1J5E - chains A and D of the 21 polymer chains in the assembly; structure by X-ray diffraction, 3.05 A resolution.

# Chain A
Molecule: 16S ribosomal RNA
Source organism: Thermus thermophilus
Sequence (1522 nucleotides; numbered 0 to 1544 plus 19 insertion-coded residues; 42 numbers in that range are skipped by the numbering (no residue carries them; nothing is unmodelled there); the number before each row is that of its first residue; a row labelled like 190A-190L holds insertion residues (190A, then the next letters in order); numbering starts at 0):
     0 UUUGUUGGAGAGUUUGAUCCUGGCUCAGGGUGAACGCUGGCGGCGUGCCU
    50 AAGACAUGCAAGUCGUGCGGG
    73 CCGCGGGGUUUU
    88 ACUCCG
    95 UGGUC
   101 AGCGGCGGACGGGUGAGUAACGCGUGGGU
  129A G
   130 ACCUACCCGGAAGAGGGGGACAACCCGGGGAAACUCGGGCUAAUCCCCCA
   180 UGUGGACCCGC
190A-190L CCCUUGGGGUGU
   191 GUCCAAAGGGCUUU
   216 GCCCGCUUCCGGAUGGGCCCGCGUCCCAUCAGCUAGUUGGUGGGGUAAUG
   266 GCCCACCAAGGCGACGACGGGUAGCCGGUCUGAGAGGAUGGCCGGCCACA
   316 GGGGCACUGAGACACGGGCCCCACUCCUACGGGAGGCAGCAGUUAGGAAU
   366 CUUCCGCAAUGGGCGCAAGCCUGACGGAGCGACGCCGCUUGGAGGAAGAA
   416 GCCCUUCGGGGUGUAAACUCCUGAA
   442 CCCGGGACGAAACCCCCGACGA
   474 GGGGACUGACGGUACCGGG
   494 GUAAUAGCGCCGGCCAACUCCGUGCCAGCAGCCGCGGUAAUACGGAGGGC
   544 GCGAGCGUUACCCGGAUUCACUGGGCGUAAAGGGCGUGUAGGCGGCCUGG
   594 GGCGUCCCAUGUGAAAGACCACGGCUCAACCGUGGGGGAGCGUGGGAUAC
   644 GCUCAGGCUAGACGGUGGGAGAGGGUGGUGGAAUUCCCGGAGUAGCGGUG
   694 AAAUGCGCAGAUACCGGGAGGAACGCCGAUGGCGAAGGCAGCCACCUGGU
   744 CCACCCGUGACGCUGAGGCGCGAAAGCGUGGGGAGCAAACCGGAUUAGAU
   794 ACCCGGGUAGUCCACGCCCUAAACGAUGCGCGCUAGGUCUCUGGGUCU
   848 CCUGGGGGCCGAAGCUAACGCGUUAAGCGCGCCGCCUGGGGAGUACGGCC
   898 GCAAGGCUGAAACUCAAAGGAAUUGACGGGGGCCCGCACAAGCGGUGGAG
   948 CAUGUGGUUUAAUUCGAAGCAACGCGAAGAACCUUACCAGGCCUUGACAU
   998 GCUAGG
 1003A G
  1004 AACCCGGGUGAAAGCCUGGGGUGCCCC
1030A-1030D GCGA
  1031 GGGGAGCCCUAGCACAGGUGCUGCAUGGCCGUCGUCAGCUCGUGCCGUGA
  1081 GGUGUUGGGUUAAGUCCCGCAACGAGCGCAACCCCCGCCGUUAGUUGCCA
  1131 GCGGUUCGGCCGGGCACUCUAACGGGACUGCCCGCGAAA
  1171 GCGGGAGGAAGGAGGGGACGACGUCUGGUCAGCAUGGCCCUUACGGCCUG
  1221 GGCGACACACGUGCUACAAUGCCCACUACAAAGCGAUGCCACCCGGCAAC
  1271 GGGGAGCUAAUCGCAAAAAGGUGGGCCCAGUUCGGAUUGGGGUCUGCAAC
  1321 CCGACCCCAUGAAGCCGGAAUCGCUAGUAAUCGCGGAUCAG
 1361A C
  1362 CAUGCCGCGGUGAAUACGUUCCCGGGCCUUGUACACACCGCCCGUCACGC
  1412 CAUGGGAGCGGGCUCUACCCGAAGUCGCCGGG
  1446 AGCCUACGGG
  1459 CAGGCGCCGAGGGUAGGGCCCGUGACUGGGGCGAAGUCGUAACAAGGUAG
  1509 CUGUACCGGAAGGUGCGGCUGGAUCACCUCCUUUCU
Not modelled in the structure: 0-4, 1535-1538

# Chain D
Molecule: 30S ribosomal protein S4
Source organism: Thermus thermophilus
UniProtKB: P80373 (RS4_THETH); residues 2-209 here correspond to UniProt positions 1-208 (UniProt number = residue number - 1)
Sequence (208 residues; numbered 2 to 209; the number before each row is that of its first residue):
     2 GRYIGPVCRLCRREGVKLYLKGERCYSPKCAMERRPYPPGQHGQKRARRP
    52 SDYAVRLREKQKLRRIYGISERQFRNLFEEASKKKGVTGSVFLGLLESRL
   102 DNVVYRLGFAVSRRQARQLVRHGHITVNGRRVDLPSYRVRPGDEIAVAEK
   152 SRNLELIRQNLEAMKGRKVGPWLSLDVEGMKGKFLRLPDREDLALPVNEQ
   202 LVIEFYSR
Bound ions: Zn2+: Cys9, Cys12, Cys26, Cys31

# Chain A / chain D interface
Residue-residue contacts (120):
  A8(A) - Glu205(D)  hydrogen bond to the base
  A8(A) - Ser208(D)  base contact
  A8(A) - Arg209(D)  hydrogen bond to the base
  A26(A) - Arg209(D)  hydrogen bond to the sugar
  C400(A) - Arg73(D)  salt bridge to the phosphate
  C401(A) - Arg73(D)  salt bridge to the phosphate
  C401(A) - Asn77(D)  phosphate contact
  G402(A) - Gln74(D)  hydrogen bond to the phosphate
  G402(A) - Leu135(D)  sugar contact
  G402(A) - Ser137(D)  hydrogen bond to the phosphate
  C403(A) - Arg3(D)  salt bridge to the phosphate
  C403(A) - Gln74(D)  hydrogen bond to the phosphate
  C403(A) - Arg122(D)  hydrogen bond to the sugar
  C403(A) - Pro136(D)  phosphate contact
  C403(A) - Ser137(D)  hydrogen bond to the phosphate
  U404(A) - Gly2(D)  hydrogen bond to the base
  U404(A) - Arg118(D)  salt bridge to the phosphate
  U404(A) - Arg122(D)  phosphate contact
  U405(A) - Gly2(D)  hydrogen bond to the base
  U405(A) - Ile5(D)  phosphate contact
  G406(A) - Ile5(D)  sugar contact
  G406(A) - Gln119(D)  hydrogen bond to the sugar
  G407(A) - Ser113(D)  phosphate contact
  G407(A) - Arg115(D)  salt bridge to the phosphate
  G407(A) - Gln116(D)  hydrogen bond to the sugar
  G407(A) - Gln119(D)  sugar contact
  A408(A) - Leu21(D)  phosphate contact
  A408(A) - Lys22(D)  phosphate contact
  A408(A) - Ser113(D)  hydrogen bond to the phosphate
  A408(A) - Arg115(D)  phosphate contact
  A408(A) - Gln116(D)  hydrogen bond to the sugar
  G409(A) - Lys22(D)  phosphate contact
  G409(A) - Glu24(D)  phosphate contact
  G409(A) - Arg25(D)  hydrogen bond to the phosphate
  G410(A) - Lys22(D)  base contact
  G410(A) - Arg25(D)  salt bridge to the phosphate
  G410(A) - Lys30(D)  salt bridge to the phosphate
  A411(A) - Arg25(D)  salt bridge to the phosphate
  A411(A) - Lys30(D)  salt bridge to the phosphate
  A412(A) - Arg35(D)  base contact
  G413(A) - Arg36(D)  base contact
  C418(A) - Gln42(D)  sugar contact
  G425(A) - Tyr38(D)  phosphate contact
  G425(A) - Gln45(D)  hydrogen bond to the phosphate
  G426(A) - Arg36(D)  salt bridge to the phosphate
  G426(A) - Tyr38(D)  hydrogen bond to the phosphate
  G426(A) - Gly41(D)  hydrogen bond to the phosphate
  G426(A) - Gln42(D)  hydrogen bond to the sugar
  G426(A) - Gln45(D)  phosphate contact
  U427(A) - Arg13(D)  salt bridge to the phosphate
  U427(A) - Arg36(D)  salt bridge to the phosphate
  U427(A) - Pro40(D)  phosphate contact
  U427(A) - Gly41(D)  hydrogen bond to the phosphate
  G428(A) - Pro7(D)  phosphate contact
  G428(A) - Arg10(D)  salt bridge to the phosphate
  G428(A) - Arg13(D)  phosphate contact
  G428(A) - Arg36(D)  hydrogen bond to the sugar
  U429(A) - Arg13(D)  salt bridge to the phosphate
  U429(A) - Lys22(D)  hydrogen bond to the sugar
  U429(A) - Arg25(D)  hydrogen bond to the sugar
  U429(A) - Ala32(D)  phosphate contact
  U429(A) - Arg36(D)  salt bridge to the phosphate
  A430(A) - Pro7(D)  phosphate contact
  A430(A) - Val8(D)  hydrogen bond to the phosphate
  A430(A) - Cys9(D)  hydrogen bond to the phosphate
  A430(A) - Lys22(D)  salt bridge to the phosphate
  C435(A) - Glu156(D)  sugar contact
  C436(A) - Glu156(D)  sugar contact
  C436(A) - Leu157(D)  sugar contact
  U437(A) - His123(D)  hydrogen bond to the base
  U437(A) - His125(D)  hydrogen bond to the sugar
  U437(A) - Leu155(D)  phosphate contact
  G438(A) - His123(D)  sugar contact
  G438(A) - His125(D)  salt bridge to the phosphate
  A439(A) - His123(D)  salt bridge to the phosphate
  C489(A) - Arg132(D)  salt bridge to the phosphate
  G490(A) - Arg132(D)  salt bridge to the phosphate
  A496(A) - Gln119(D)  base contact
  A496(A) - His123(D)  hydrogen bond to the base
  C508(A) - Arg209(D)  salt bridge to the phosphate
  A509(A) - Ser52(D)  hydrogen bond to the phosphate
  A509(A) - Tyr54(D)  phosphate contact
  A509(A) - Ala55(D)  sugar contact
  C511(A) - His43(D)  hydrogen bond to the base
  C511(A) - Lys46(D)  hydrogen bond to the phosphate
  U512(A) - Gln42(D)  hydrogen bond to the sugar
  U512(A) - His43(D)  sugar contact
  U512(A) - Lys46(D)  salt bridge to the phosphate
  G540(A) - Gln42(D)  base contact
  G541(A) - Gly41(D)  sugar contact
  G541(A) - Gln42(D)  hydrogen bond to the sugar
  G542(A) - Arg10(D)  salt bridge to the phosphate
  G542(A) - Arg14(D)  hydrogen bond to the phosphate
  G542(A) - Pro40(D)  sugar contact
  G542(A) - Gly41(D)  sugar contact
  C543(A) - Arg10(D)  salt bridge to the phosphate
  C543(A) - Arg14(D)  salt bridge to the phosphate
  C543(A) - Arg59(D)  hydrogen bond to the phosphate
  G544(A) - Leu58(D)  phosphate contact
  G544(A) - Arg59(D)  salt bridge to the phosphate
  G544(A) - Gln62(D)  phosphate contact
  G544(A) - Arg66(D)  salt bridge to the phosphate
  C545(A) - Lys61(D)  salt bridge to the phosphate
  C545(A) - Gln62(D)  hydrogen bond to the phosphate
  C545(A) - Arg65(D)  salt bridge to the phosphate
  C545(A) - Glu72(D)  phosphate contact
  G546(A) - Tyr4(D)  base contact
  G546(A) - Ser71(D)  phosphate contact
  G546(A) - Glu72(D)  hydrogen bond to the phosphate
  G546(A) - Arg73(D)  hydrogen bond to the phosphate
  A547(A) - Gly2(D)  hydrogen bond to the phosphate
  G616(A) - Arg141(D)  salt bridge to the phosphate
  U619(A) - Arg132(D)  base contact
  U619(A) - Val133(D)  base contact
  U619(A) - Asp134(D)  hydrogen bond to the base
  U619(A) - Leu135(D)  base contact
  U619(A) - Tyr138(D)  sugar contact
  C620(A) - Leu135(D)  base contact
  C620(A) - Ser137(D)  hydrogen bond to the base
  C620(A) - Tyr138(D)  sugar contact
Other interface residues (no listed pair), chain A (48 interface residues in all): C419, A499
Other interface residues (no listed pair), chain D (64 interface residues in all): Gly6, Ser28, Phe206

# Overview
48 residues of chain A and 64 residues of chain D are in contact, with 41 hydrogen bonds and 30 salt bridges.
Polar contacts include A8(A)-Glu205(D), A8(A)-Arg209(D) and U404(A)-Gly2(D). The Zn2+ site is built by
Cys9(D), Cys12(D), Cys26(D) and Cys31(D).
Here chain A is 16S ribosomal RNA and chain D is 30S ribosomal protein S4, both from Thermus thermophilus.
Entry 1J5E (Structure of the Thermus thermophilus 30S Ribosomal Subunit) was determined by X-ray diffraction.
